7P3N - chains d and p of the 22 polymer chains in the assembly; structure by electron microscopy, 4.60 A resolution (low resolution: residue-level contacts below are approximate; hydrogen-bond / salt-bridge calls are withheld).

[Chain d]
Molecule: ATP synthase subunit delta
Organism: Acinetobacter baumannii ATCC 17978
Reference sequence: A3M141 (ATPD_ACIBT); residues 1-178 here = UniProt positions 1-178
Amino-acid sequence (178 residues; numbered 1 to 178; the number before each row is that of its first residue):
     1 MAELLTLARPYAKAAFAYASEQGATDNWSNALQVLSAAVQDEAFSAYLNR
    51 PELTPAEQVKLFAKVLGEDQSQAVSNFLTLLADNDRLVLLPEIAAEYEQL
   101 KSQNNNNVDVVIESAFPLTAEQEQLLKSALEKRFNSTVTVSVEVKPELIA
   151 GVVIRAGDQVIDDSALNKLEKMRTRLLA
Not modelled in the structure: 1-2, 177-178

[Chain p]
Molecule: ATP synthase subunit b
Organism: Acinetobacter baumannii ATCC 17978
Reference sequence: A3M140 (ATPF_ACIBT); numbering as in UniProt (aligned over 1-156)
Amino-acid sequence (156 residues; each row starts with the number of its first residue):
     1 MNINLTLIGQAIAFAFFVAFCMKFVWPPLINAISERQRKIADGLNAAEKA
    51 KADLADAQAQVKQELDAAKAQAAQLIEQANRRAAQLIEEARTQAAAEGER
   101 IRQQAKEAVDQEINSAREELRQQVAALAVTGAEKILNQQVDAEAHNAMLS
   151 QLAAKL
Not modelled in the structure: 1

[Interface between chain d and chain p]
Pairs across the interface - 25 pairs, chain d then chain p:
  Ser114(d) - His145(p)
  Phe116(d) - Asp141(p)
  Phe116(d) - Ala142(p)
  Phe116(d) - His145(p)
  Leu118(d) - His145(p)
  Gln122(d) - Asn146(p)
  Leu126(d) - Leu152(p)
  Leu126(d) - Ala153(p)
  Leu126(d) - Leu156(p)
  Ala129(d) - Ala153(p)
  Ala129(d) - Leu156(p)
  Leu130(d) - Leu156(p)
  Ile149(d) - Leu136(p)
  Ile149(d) - Asn137(p)
  Ala150(d) - His145(p)
  Gly151(d) - His145(p)
  Gly151(d) - Met148(p)
  Val152(d) - His145(p)
  Asp163(d) - Met148(p)
  Asp163(d) - Leu152(p)
  Lys168(d) - Glu133(p)
  Lys168(d) - Leu136(p)
  Met172(d) - Val129(p)
  Leu176(d) - Gln122(p)
  Leu176(d) - Ala125(p)
Other interface residues (no listed pair), chain d (19 interface residues in all): Ala115, Leu125, Lys132, Arg175
Other interface residues (no listed pair), chain p (16 interface residues in all): Val140, Leu149

[Summary]
Chain d and chain p form an interface of 19 and 16 residues respectively.
Chain d is ATP synthase subunit delta and chain p is ATP synthase subunit b, both from Acinetobacter baumannii
ATCC 17978; the structure, F1Fo-ATP synthase from Acinetobacter baumannii (state 2), was determined by
electron microscopy, deposited together with 7P2Y and 7P3W.
